7AOU - chain A; structure by X-ray diffraction, 1.16 A resolution.

[Chain A]
Name: Peptidyl-prolyl cis-trans isomerase FKBP5
From: Homo sapiens
Notes: EC 5.2.1.8
Reference sequence: Q13451 (FKBP5_HUMAN); residues 16-140 here = UniProt positions 16-140
Amino-acid sequence (128 residues; row label = number of the first residue in the row):
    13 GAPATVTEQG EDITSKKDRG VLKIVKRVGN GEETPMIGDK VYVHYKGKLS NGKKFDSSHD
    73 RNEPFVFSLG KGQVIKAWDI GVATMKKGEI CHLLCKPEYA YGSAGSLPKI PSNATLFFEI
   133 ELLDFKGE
Sequence notes: expression tag (13-15); engineered mutation Thr19 (Ala in Q13451)
Ligand contacts: RTT ((2'R,5'S,12'R)-12'-cyclohexyl-2'-[2-(3,4-dimethoxyphenyl)ethyl]-3',19'-dioxa-10',13',16'-triazaspiro[cyclopropane-1,15'- tricyclo[18.3.1.0-5,10]tetracosane]-1'(24'),20',22'-triene-4',11',14',17'-tetrone): Tyr57, Gly59, Lys60, Leu61, Asp68, Ser70, His71, Phe77, Gly84, Gln85, Val86, Ile87, Trp90, Ala112, Tyr113, Lys121, Ile122, Leu128, Phe130
Swiss-Prot annotation at these positions:
  - modified residue: Lys28 (N6-acetyllysine)
From the paper describing this entry:
  - binding site for RTT: Tyr57, Ile87, Tyr113
  - conformationally variable residues (loop rearrangement, side-chain flip): Phe67, Asp68, His71
  - contacts within the chain: Tyr57-His71 (hydrogen bond)
  - specificity-determining residues: His71 (proposed by the authors, not directly observed)

[Overview]
Chain A binds compound RTT. The paper reports a binding site for RTT at Tyr57, Ile87 and Tyr113; the
specificity determinant His71.
Chain A is Peptidyl-prolyl cis-trans isomerase FKBP5 (Homo sapiens); the structure, The Fk1 domain of FKBP51
in complex with
(2'R,5'S,12'R)-12'-cyclohexyl-2'-[2-(3,4-dimethoxyphenyl)ethyl]-3',19'-dioxa-10',13',16'-triazaspiro[cyclopropane-1,15'-
tricyclo[18.3.1.0-5,10]tetracosane]-1'(24'),20',22'-triene-4',11',14',17'-tetrone, was determined by X-ray
diffraction, deposited together with 7AOT and 7AWF.
